4TM3 - chains A and B of the 4 polymer chains in the assembly; structure by X-ray diffraction, 2.09 A resolution.

Chain A (and B):
Protein: KtzI
Organism: Kutzneria sp. 744
Notes: chain B of this document is another copy of the same molecule, construct and numbering; everything in this record applies to it too
Reference sequence: A8CF85 (A8CF85_9PSEU); residues 3-424 here = UniProt positions 3-424
Sequence (443 residues; numbered -18 to 424; the number before each row is that of its first residue; numbers below 1 keep their minus sign (Met-18 is residue -18)):
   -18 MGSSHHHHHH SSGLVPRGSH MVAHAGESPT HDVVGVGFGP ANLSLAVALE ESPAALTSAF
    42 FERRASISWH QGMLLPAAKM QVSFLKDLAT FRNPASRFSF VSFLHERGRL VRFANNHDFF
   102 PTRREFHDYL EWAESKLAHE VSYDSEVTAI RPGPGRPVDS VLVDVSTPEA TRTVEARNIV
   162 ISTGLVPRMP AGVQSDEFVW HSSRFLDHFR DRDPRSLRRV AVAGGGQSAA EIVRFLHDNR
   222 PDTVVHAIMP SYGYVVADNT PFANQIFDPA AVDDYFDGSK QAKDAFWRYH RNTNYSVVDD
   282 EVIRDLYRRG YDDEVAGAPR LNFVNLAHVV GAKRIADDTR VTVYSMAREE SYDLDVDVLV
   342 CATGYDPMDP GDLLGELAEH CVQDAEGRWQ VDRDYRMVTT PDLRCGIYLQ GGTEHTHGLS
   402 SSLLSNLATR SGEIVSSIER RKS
Not modelled in the structure: -18 to 9, 424
Differences from the reference sequence: initiating methionine (-18); expression tag (-17 to 2)
Ligand contacts: FAD (flavin-adenine dinucleotide): Val17, Gly18, Phe19, Gly20, Pro21, Ala22, Asn23, Phe42, Glu43, Arg44, Arg45, Ser49, Trp50, His51, Met54, Arg104, Ser126, Glu127, Val128, Ser163, Thr164, Gly165, Leu166, Ser209, Tyr276, Gly345, Tyr346, Leu354, Gln391, Ser403, Leu404, Leu405
What the authors report for this chain:
  - contacts within the chain: Arg104-Glu212 (hydrogen bond)
  - conformationally variable residues (loop rearrangement, side-chain flip): His51, Arg104, Asn245, Asn275 to Ser277, Ser406
  - binding site for flavin-adenine dinucleotide: His51, Tyr276

How chain A and chain B interact:
Residue-residue contacts - 48 pairs, chain A then chain B:
  Phe65(A) - Phe65(B)  hydrophobic
  Phe65(A) - Phe100(B)  hydrophobic
  Leu66(A) - Ala95(B)  hydrophobic
  Lys67(A) - Asn96(B)  hydrogen bond
  Thr71(A) - Val82(B)
  Thr71(A) - Leu91(B)
  Phe72(A) - His86(B)  hydrogen bond (backbone-side chain)
  Phe72(A) - Leu91(B)  hydrophobic
  Phe72(A) - Val92(B)  hydrophobic
  Phe72(A) - Ala95(B)  hydrophobic
  Arg73(A) - His86(B)  hydrogen bond (backbone-side chain)
  Pro75(A) - Val82(B)  hydrophobic
  Pro75(A) - Ser83(B)
  Pro75(A) - His86(B)
  Ala76(A) - Ala76(B)
  Val82(A) - Thr71(B)
  Val82(A) - Pro75(B)  hydrophobic
  Ser83(A) - Pro75(B)
  His86(A) - Phe72(B)  hydrogen bond (side chain-backbone)
  His86(A) - Arg73(B)
  His86(A) - Pro75(B)
  Leu91(A) - Phe72(B)  hydrophobic
  Val92(A) - Asp249(B)
  Arg93(A) - Gln246(B)
  Ala95(A) - Leu66(B)  hydrophobic
  Asn96(A) - Lys67(B)
  Asn96(A) - Pro242(B)
  Asn96(A) - Asn245(B)  hydrogen bond (backbone-side chain)
  Asn96(A) - Gln246(B)
  Asn96(A) - Asp249(B)
  Asn97(A) - Pro242(B)
  His98(A) - Phe100(B)
  His98(A) - Phe101(B)
  His98(A) - Asn245(B)
  Asp99(A) - Phe100(B)
  Phe100(A) - Phe65(B)  hydrophobic
  Phe100(A) - His98(B)
  Phe100(A) - Asp99(B)
  Phe100(A) - Phe100(B)  hydrophobic
  Phe101(A) - His98(B)
  Pro242(A) - Asn96(B)
  Pro242(A) - Asn97(B)
  Asn245(A) - Asn96(B)  hydrogen bond (side chain-backbone)
  Asn245(A) - His98(B)
  Gln246(A) - Arg93(B)
  Gln246(A) - Asn96(B)
  Asp249(A) - Val92(B)
  Asp249(A) - Asn96(B)  hydrogen bond
Also at the interface, not in a pair above, chain A (28 interface residues in all): Ser64, Ser77, Asn240
Also at the interface, not in a pair above, chain B (28 interface residues in all): Ser64, Ser77, Asn240

In short:
Chain A and chain B each contribute 28 residues to their interface; the contacts include 7 hydrogen bonds.
Polar pairs include Lys67(A)-Asn96(B), Phe72(A)-His86(B) and Arg73(A)-His86(B). Ligands of chain A:
flavin-adenine dinucleotide. The paper reports a binding site for flavin-adenine dinucleotide at His51(A) and
Tyr276(A); conformational variability at His51(A), Arg104(A) and Asn245(A) among others.
Both chains are KtzI (Kutzneria sp. 744). Entry 4TM3 (Kutzneria sp. 744 ornithine N-hydroxylase,
KtzI-FADox-Br) was determined by X-ray diffraction, deposited together with 4TLX, 4TLZ, 4TM0, 4TM1 and 4TM4.
